PDB entry 6O7X | electron microscopy, 8.70 A resolution (very low resolution: no residue pairs are listed; an interface is given only as per-side residue counts) | chains L and K of the 31 polymer chains in the assembly

[Chain L]
Name: V-type proton ATPase subunit G
Organism: Saccharomyces cerevisiae (strain ATCC 204508 / S288c)
UniProtKB: P48836 (VATG_YEAST); numbering as in UniProt (aligned over 1-114)
Chain sequence (114 residues; each row starts with the number of its first residue):
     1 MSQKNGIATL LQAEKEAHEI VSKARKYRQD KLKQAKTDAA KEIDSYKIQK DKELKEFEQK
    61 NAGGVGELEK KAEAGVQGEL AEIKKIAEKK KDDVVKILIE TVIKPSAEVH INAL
Unresolved in the structure: 1, 107-114
UniProt features mapped onto this chain:
  - modified residue: S2 (N-acetylserine)

[Chain K]
Name: V-type proton ATPase subunit E
Organism: Saccharomyces cerevisiae (strain ATCC 204508 / S288c)
UniProtKB: P22203 (VATE_YEAST); numbering as in UniProt (aligned over 1-233)
Chain sequence (233 residues; row label = number of the first residue in the row):
     1 MSSAITALTP NQVNDELNKM QAFIRKEAEE KAKEIQLKAD QEYEIEKTNI VRNETNNIDG
    61 NFKSKLKKAM LSQQITKSTI ANKMRLKVLS AREQSLDGIF EETKEKLSGI ANNRDEYKPI
   121 LQSLIVEALL KLLEPKAIVK ALERDVDLIE SMKDDIMREY GEKAQRAPLE EIVISNDYLN
   181 KDLVSGGVVV SNASDKIEIN NTLEERLKLL SEEALPAIRL ELYGPSKTRK FFD
Unresolved in the structure: 1-7, 225-233

[Interface between chain L and chain K]
At this resolution (9 A) residue pairs are not listed: 15 residues of chain L and 18 of chain K lie at the interface.

[In short]
15 residues of chain L and 18 residues of chain K are in contact.
Chain L is V-type proton ATPase subunit G and chain K is V-type proton ATPase subunit E, both from
Saccharomyces cerevisiae (strain ATCC 204508 / S288c); the structure, Saccharomyces cerevisiae V-ATPase
Stv1-V1VO State 3, was determined by electron microscopy together with 6O7T, 6O7U, 6O7V and 6O7W from the same
study.
